7XHN - chains K and M of the 20 polymer chains in the assembly; structure by electron microscopy, 3.71 A resolution.

== Chain K ==
Name: Centromere protein K
Organism: Homo sapiens
UniProt: Q9BS16 (CENPK_HUMAN); residue numbers follow UniProt; this construct covers 1-269
Chain sequence (269 residues; each row starts with the number of its first residue):
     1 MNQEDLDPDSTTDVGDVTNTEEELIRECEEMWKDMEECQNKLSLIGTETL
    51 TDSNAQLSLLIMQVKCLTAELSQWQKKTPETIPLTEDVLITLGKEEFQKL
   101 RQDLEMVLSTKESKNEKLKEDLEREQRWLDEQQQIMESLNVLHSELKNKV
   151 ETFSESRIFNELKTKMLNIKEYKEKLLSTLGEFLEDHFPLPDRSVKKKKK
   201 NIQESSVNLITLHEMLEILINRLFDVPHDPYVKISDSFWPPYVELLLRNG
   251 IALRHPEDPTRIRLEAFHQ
Unresolved in the structure: 1-19, 192-204, 224-229, 269
Swiss-Prot annotation at these positions:
  - site: E96, F97 (Breakpoint for translocation to form KMT2A/MLL1-CENPK oncogene)

== Chain M ==
Name: Centromere protein M
Organism: Homo sapiens
UniProt: Q9NSP4 (CENPM_HUMAN); residues 1-180 here = UniProt positions 1-180
Chain sequence (180 residues; numbered 1 to 180; the number before each row is that of its first residue):
     1 MSVLRPLDKLPGLNTATILLVGTEDALLQQLADSMLKEDCASELKVHLAK
    51 SLPLPSSVNRPRIDLIVFVVNLHSKYSLQNTEESLRHVDASFFLGKVCFL
   101 ATGAGRESHCSIHRHTVVKLAHTYQSPLLYCDLEVEGFRATMAQRLVRVL
   151 QICAGHVPGVSALNLLSLLRSSEGPSLEDL
Unresolved in the structure: 1-2, 171-180

== Interface between chain K and chain M ==
Pairs across the interface (42; chain K residue first):
  W32(K) with P11(M); G12(M); L13(M), hydrophobic
  M35(K) with L10(M), hydrophobic
  Q39(K) with L7(M), hydrogen bond (side chain-backbone); D8(M), hydrogen bond (side chain-backbone); K9(M); L10(M)
  L42(K) with R5(M), hydrogen bond (backbone-side chain); L7(M), hydrophobic
  E48(K) with V3(M); R5(M)
  T49(K) with V88(M); D89(M); A90(M), hydrogen bond (backbone-backbone)
  L50(K) with V3(M), hydrophobic; R86(M)
  T51(K) with L85(M); V88(M); A90(M); F93(M); Y124(M)
  D52(K) with R86(M); Y124(M)
  S53(K) with Y124(M)
  A55(K) with T123(M)
  Q56(K) with H122(M); T123(M), hydrogen bond (backbone-backbone); Q125(M)
  L59(K) with A90(M); F93(M), hydrophobic; L94(M), hydrophobic; Y124(M)
  M62(K) with A90(M); S91(M)
  Q63(K) with L94(M); L166(M)
  C66(K) with L94(M), hydrophobic; L163(M), hydrophobic
  L67(K) with L163(M), hydrophobic
  E70(K) with S161(M), hydrogen bond; L163(M)
Also at the interface, not in a pair above, chain K (19 interface residues in all): S43
Also at the interface, not in a pair above, chain M (26 interface residues in all): N164, R170

== In short ==
19 residues of chain K and 26 residues of chain M are in contact; the contacts include 6 hydrogen bonds. Polar
contacts include Q39(K)-L7(M), Q39(K)-D8(M) and L42(K)-R5(M).
Here chain K is Centromere protein K and chain M is Centromere protein M, both from Homo sapiens. Entry 7XHN
(Structure of human inner kinetochore CCAN-DNA complex) was determined by electron microscopy together with
7XHO from the same study.
